7V3B - chain A; structure by X-ray diffraction, 1.80 A resolution.

Chain A:
Molecule: Nucleoprotein
From: Lassa virus (strain Mouse/Sierra Leone/Josiah/1976)
Notes: EC 3.1.13.-
UniProt: P13699 (NCAP_LASSJ); residues 342-569 here = UniProt positions 342-569
Sequence (249 residues; numbered 321 to 569; the number before each row is that of its first residue):
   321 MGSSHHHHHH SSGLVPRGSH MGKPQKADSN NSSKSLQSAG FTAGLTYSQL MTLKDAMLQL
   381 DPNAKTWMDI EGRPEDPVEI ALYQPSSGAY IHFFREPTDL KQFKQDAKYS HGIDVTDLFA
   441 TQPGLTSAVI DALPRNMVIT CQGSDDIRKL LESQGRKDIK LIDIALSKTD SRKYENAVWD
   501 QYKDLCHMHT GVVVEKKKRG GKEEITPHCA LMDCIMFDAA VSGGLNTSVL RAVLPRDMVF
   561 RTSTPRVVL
Unresolved in the structure: 321-362
Differences from the reference sequence: initiating methionine (321); expression tag (322-341); engineered mutation Ala409 (Cys in P13699)
Metal / ion sites: Mg2+: Asp389, Ile390; Zn2+: Glu399, Cys506, His509, Cys529; para-mercury-benzenesulfonic acid Hg: Cys461, Ser464, Asp483
Residues lining bound ligands: para-mercury-benzenesulfonic acid (PMB): Cys461, Gln462, Gly463, Ser464, Asp465, Ile482, Asp483, Ile484, Ala485
Curated features (UniProtKB/Swiss-Prot):
  - binding site (Mn(2+)): Asp389, Glu391, Asp533
  - binding site (Zn(2+)): Glu399, Cys506, His509, Cys529
  - site: Asp466 (Important for exonuclease activity)
  - mutagenesis: Asp389 (D389A: Loss of RNase activity), Glu391 (E391A: Loss of RNase activity), Asp466 (D466A: Loss of RNase activity)
From the paper describing this entry:
  - binding site for para-mercury-benzenesulfonic acid: Cys461
  - conformationally variable residues (helix shift, side-chain flip): Ser464 to Asp466, Asp483

Summary:
Ligands of chain A: para-mercury-benzenesulfonic acid. The Mg2+ site is built by Asp389 and Ile390. Glu399,
Cys506, His509 and Cys529 coordinate Zn2+. UniProt lists 3 Mn2+-binding residues, 4 Zn2+-binding residues and
3 mutagenesis sites. The paper reports a binding site for para-mercury-benzenesulfonic acid at Cys461;
conformational variability at Ser464 and Asp483.
Chain A is Nucleoprotein (Lassa virus (strain Mouse/Sierra Leone/Josiah/1976)); the structure, Crystal
structure of NP exonuclease C409A-PCMPS complex, was determined by X-ray diffraction (same publication as
7V37, 7V38, 7V39, 7V3A and 7V3C).
